PDB entry 8IJV | electron microscopy, 2.10 A resolution | chains A and B

[Chain A]
Name: Sodium/potassium-transporting ATPase subunit alpha
Organism: Sus scrofa
Reference sequence: F1RM59 (F1RM59_PIG); residues 1-1033 here correspond to UniProt positions 2-1034 (UniProt number = residue number + 1)
Sequence (1033 residues; each row starts with the number of its first residue):
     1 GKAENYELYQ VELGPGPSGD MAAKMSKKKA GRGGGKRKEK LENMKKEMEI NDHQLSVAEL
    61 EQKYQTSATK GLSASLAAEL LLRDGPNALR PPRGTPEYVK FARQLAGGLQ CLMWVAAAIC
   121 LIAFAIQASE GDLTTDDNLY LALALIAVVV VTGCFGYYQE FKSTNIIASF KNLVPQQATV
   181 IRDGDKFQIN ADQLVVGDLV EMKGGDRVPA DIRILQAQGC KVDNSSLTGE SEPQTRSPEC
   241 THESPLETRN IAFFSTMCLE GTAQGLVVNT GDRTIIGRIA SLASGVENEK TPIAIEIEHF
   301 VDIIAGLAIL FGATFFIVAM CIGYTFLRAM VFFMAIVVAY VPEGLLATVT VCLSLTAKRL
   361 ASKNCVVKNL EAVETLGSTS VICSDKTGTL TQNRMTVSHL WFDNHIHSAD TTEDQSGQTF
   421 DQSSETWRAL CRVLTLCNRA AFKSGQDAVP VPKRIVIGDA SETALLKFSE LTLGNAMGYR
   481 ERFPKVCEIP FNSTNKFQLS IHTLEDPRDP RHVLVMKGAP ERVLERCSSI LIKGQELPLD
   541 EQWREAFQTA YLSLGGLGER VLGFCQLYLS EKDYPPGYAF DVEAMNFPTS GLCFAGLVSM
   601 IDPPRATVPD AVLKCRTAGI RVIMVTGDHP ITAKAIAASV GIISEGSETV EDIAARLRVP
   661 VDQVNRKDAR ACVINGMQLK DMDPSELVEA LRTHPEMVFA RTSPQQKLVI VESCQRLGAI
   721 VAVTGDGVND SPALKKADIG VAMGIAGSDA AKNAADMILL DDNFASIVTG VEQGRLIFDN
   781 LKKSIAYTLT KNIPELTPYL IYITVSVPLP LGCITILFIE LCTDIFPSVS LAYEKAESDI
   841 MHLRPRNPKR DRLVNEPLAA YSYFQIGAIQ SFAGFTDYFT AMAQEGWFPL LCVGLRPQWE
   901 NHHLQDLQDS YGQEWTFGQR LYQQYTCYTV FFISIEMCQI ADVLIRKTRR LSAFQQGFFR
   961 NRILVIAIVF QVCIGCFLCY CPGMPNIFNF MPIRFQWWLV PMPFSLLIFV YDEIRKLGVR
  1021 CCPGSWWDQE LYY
Not modelled in the structure: 1-50
Modified / non-standard residues: Asp385 (aspartate beryllium trifluoride; BFD)
Construct notes: engineered mutation Ser1005 (Gly1006 in F1RM59)
Ion coordination: Mg2+: Asp385, Thr387, Asp726
Residues lining bound ligands: PWI (4-[[5-chloranyl-2-(4-chlorophenyl)phenyl]methoxy]-N-methyl-but-2-yn-1-amine): Ile119, Cys120, Ala123, Asp137, Asn138, Leu141, Met334, Ala335, Val338, Ala339, Val341, Pro342, Glu343, Asn792, Glu795, Leu796, Tyr799, Leu809, Leu811, Gly812, Cys813, Ile816, Glu820
Reported in the primary citation:
  - binding site for PWI: Ala123, Tyr799

[Chain B]
Name: Potassium-transporting ATPase subunit beta
Organism: Sus scrofa
Reference sequence: P18434 (ATP4B_PIG); residues 1-290 here = UniProt positions 1-290
Sequence (290 residues; numbered 1 to 290; the number before each row is that of its first residue):
     1 MAALQEKKSC SQRMEEFQRY CWNPDTGQML GRTLSRWVWI SLYYVAFYVV MSGIFALCIY
    61 VLMRTIDPYT PDYQDQLKSP GVTLRPDVYG EKGLDISYNV SDSTTWAGLA HTLHRFLAGY
   121 SPAAQEGSIN CTSEKYFFQE SFLAPNHTKF SCKFTADMLQ NCSGRPDPTF GFAEGKPCFI
   181 IKMNRIVKFL PGNSTAPRVD CAFLDQPRDG PPLQVEYFPA NGTYSLHYFP YYGKKAQPHY
   241 SNPLVAAKLL NVPRNRDVVI VCKILAEHVS FDNPHDPYEG KVEFKLKIQK
Not modelled in the structure: 1-22
Disulfide bonds: Cys131-Cys152, Cys162-Cys178, Cys201-Cys262
Covalent attachments: N-acetylglucosamine (NAG) linked to Asn99, Asn161
Residues lining bound ligands: N-acetylglucosamine (NAG; 2-acetamido-2-deoxy-beta-D-glucopyranose): Glu126, Asn130, Lys153

[Interface between chain A and chain B]
Pairs across the interface (92):
  Glu856(A) - Arg32(B)  salt bridge
  Ala860(A) - Tyr44(B)
  Phe864(A) - Phe47(B)
  Phe864(A) - Tyr48(B)  hydrogen bond (backbone-side chain)
  Gln865(A) - Tyr43(B)
  Gln865(A) - Tyr44(B)  hydrogen bond
  Gln865(A) - Phe47(B)
  Ala868(A) - Tyr48(B)
  Ile869(A) - Phe47(B)  hydrophobic
  Ile869(A) - Met51(B)  hydrophobic
  Phe872(A) - Met51(B)  hydrophobic
  Phe872(A) - Ser52(B)
  Phe872(A) - Phe55(B)  hydrophobic
  Phe875(A) - Phe55(B)
  Thr876(A) - Phe55(B)
  Thr876(A) - Cys58(B)
  Phe879(A) - Phe55(B)  hydrophobic
  Phe879(A) - Ile59(B)  hydrophobic
  Phe879(A) - Leu62(B)
  Thr880(A) - Leu62(B)
  Ala883(A) - Leu62(B)  hydrophobic
  Ala883(A) - Ile66(B)
  Gln884(A) - Asp72(B)  hydrogen bond (backbone-backbone)
  Gln884(A) - Tyr73(B)  hydrogen bond (backbone-backbone)
  Glu885(A) - Tyr73(B)
  Glu885(A) - Gln74(B)
  Glu885(A) - Asp75(B)  hydrogen bond (side chain-backbone)
  Phe888(A) - Met63(B)  hydrophobic
  Phe888(A) - Ile66(B)  hydrophobic
  Pro889(A) - Met63(B)
  His903(A) - Tyr89(B)  hydrogen bond (backbone-side chain)
  Gln905(A) - Thr83(B)
  Gln905(A) - Tyr89(B)
  Gln905(A) - Asn184(B)  hydrogen bond (backbone-side chain)
  Gln905(A) - Tyr278(B)
  Asp906(A) - Thr83(B)  hydrogen bond
  Asp906(A) - Arg85(B)  salt bridge
  Asp906(A) - Lys182(B)  salt bridge
  Asp906(A) - Asn184(B)
  Gln908(A) - Arg185(B)
  Asp909(A) - Lys234(B)
  Ser910(A) - Lys234(B)
  Tyr911(A) - Ile66(B)
  Tyr911(A) - Asp67(B)  hydrogen bond (side chain-backbone)
  Tyr911(A) - Pro68(B)
  Tyr911(A) - Tyr69(B)
  Tyr911(A) - Thr70(B)  hydrogen bond (side chain-backbone)
  Tyr911(A) - Pro71(B)
  Tyr911(A) - Tyr231(B)
  Tyr911(A) - Gly233(B)
  Tyr911(A) - Lys234(B)  hydrogen bond (backbone-backbone)
  Gly912(A) - Arg185(B)  hydrogen bond (backbone-side chain)
  Gly912(A) - Tyr231(B)
  Gly912(A) - Lys234(B)
  Gln913(A) - Pro71(B)
  Gln913(A) - Gln74(B)  hydrogen bond
  Gln913(A) - Leu77(B)
  Gln913(A) - Arg185(B)
  Gln913(A) - Ile186(B)
  Gln913(A) - Val187(B)  hydrogen bond (side chain-backbone)
  Glu914(A) - Lys182(B)  salt bridge
  Glu914(A) - Met183(B)
  Glu914(A) - Asn184(B)  hydrogen bond (backbone-side chain)
  Glu914(A) - Arg185(B)  hydrogen bond (side chain-backbone)
  Glu914(A) - Asn242(B)  hydrogen bond
  Trp915(A) - Gln76(B)
  Trp915(A) - Leu77(B)
  Trp915(A) - Asn184(B)
  Thr916(A) - Gly81(B)
  Thr916(A) - Asn184(B)
  Thr916(A) - Asp276(B)  hydrogen bond
  Gln919(A) - Gln76(B)  hydrogen bond (side chain-backbone)
  Gln919(A) - Leu77(B)
  Gln919(A) - Ser79(B)  hydrogen bond (side chain-backbone)
  Gln919(A) - Asp276(B)
  Tyr922(A) - Gln76(B)
  Tyr922(A) - His275(B)  hydrogen bond
  Gln923(A) - Gln76(B)
  Asn986(A) - His275(B)  hydrogen bond
  Met991(A) - Gln76(B)
  Arg994(A) - Tyr73(B)
  Arg994(A) - Asp75(B)  salt bridge
  Gln996(A) - Tyr73(B)  hydrogen bond
  Leu1007(A) - Met51(B)  hydrophobic
  Tyr1011(A) - Tyr43(B)  hydrogen bond
  Tyr1011(A) - Phe47(B)
  Trp1026(A) - Trp39(B)
  Trp1027(A) - Tyr43(B)
  Gln1029(A) - Arg36(B)  hydrogen bond
  Glu1030(A) - Arg32(B)  salt bridge
  Glu1030(A) - Arg36(B)  salt bridge
  Glu1030(A) - Ile40(B)
Also at the interface, not in a pair above, chain A (47 interface residues in all): Tyr861, His902, Gly918, Thr926, Phe1004, Leu1031
Also at the interface, not in a pair above, chain B (46 interface residues in all): Ile54

[In short]
Chain A and chain B form an interface of 47 and 46 residues respectively; the contacts include 25 hydrogen
bonds and 7 salt bridges. Among the polar pairs are Glu856(A)-Arg32(B), Asp906(A)-Arg85(B) and
Asp906(A)-Lys182(B). Ligands of chain A: compound PWI. Bound to chain B: N-acetylglucosamine. From the paper:
a binding site for PWI at Ala123(A) and Tyr799(A).
Chain A is Sodium/potassium-transporting ATPase subunit alpha and chain B is Potassium-transporting ATPase
subunit beta, both from Sus scrofa; the structure, Cryo-EM structure of the gastric proton pump with bound
DQ-02, was determined by electron microscopy, deposited together with 8IJW, 8IJX and 8JMN.
